Entry 7YRR (electron microscopy, 4.30 A resolution (low resolution: residue-level contacts below are approximate; hydrogen-bond / salt-bridge calls are withheld)); this record covers chains A and C of the 4 polymer chains in the assembly.

Chain A:
Molecule: Insulin-like growth factor 1 receptor
From: Homo sapiens
Notes: EC 2.7.10.1
Reference sequence: P08069 (IGF1R_HUMAN); residues 1-897 here correspond to UniProt positions 31-927 (UniProt number = residue number + 30)
Sequence (897 residues; row label = number of the first residue in the row):
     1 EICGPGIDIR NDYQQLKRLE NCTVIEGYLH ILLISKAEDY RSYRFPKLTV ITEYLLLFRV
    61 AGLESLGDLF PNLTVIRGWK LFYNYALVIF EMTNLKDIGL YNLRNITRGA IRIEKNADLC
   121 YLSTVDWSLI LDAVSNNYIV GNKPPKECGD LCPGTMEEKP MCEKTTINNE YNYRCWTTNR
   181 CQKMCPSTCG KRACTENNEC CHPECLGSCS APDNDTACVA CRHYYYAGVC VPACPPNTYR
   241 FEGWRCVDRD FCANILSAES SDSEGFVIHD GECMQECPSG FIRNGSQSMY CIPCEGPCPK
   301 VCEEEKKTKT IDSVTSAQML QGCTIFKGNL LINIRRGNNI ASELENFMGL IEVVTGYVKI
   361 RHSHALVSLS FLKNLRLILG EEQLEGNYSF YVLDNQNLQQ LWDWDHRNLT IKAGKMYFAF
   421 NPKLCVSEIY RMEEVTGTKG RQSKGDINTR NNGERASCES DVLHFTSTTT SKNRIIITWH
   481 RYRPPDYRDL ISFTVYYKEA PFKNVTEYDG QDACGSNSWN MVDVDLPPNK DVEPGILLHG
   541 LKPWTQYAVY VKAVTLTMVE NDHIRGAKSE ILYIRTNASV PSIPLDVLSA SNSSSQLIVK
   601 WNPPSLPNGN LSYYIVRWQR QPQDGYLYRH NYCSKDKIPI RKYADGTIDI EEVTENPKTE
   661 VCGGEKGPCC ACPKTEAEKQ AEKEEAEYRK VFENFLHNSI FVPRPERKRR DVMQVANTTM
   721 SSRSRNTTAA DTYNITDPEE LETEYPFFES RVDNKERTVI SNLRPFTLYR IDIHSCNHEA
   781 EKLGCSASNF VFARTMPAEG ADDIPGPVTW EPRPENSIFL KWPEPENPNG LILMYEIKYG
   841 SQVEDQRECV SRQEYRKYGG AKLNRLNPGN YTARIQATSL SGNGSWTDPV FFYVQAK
Disordered / not traced: 32, 50-51, 120-122, 136, 140-141, 174, 197, 360, 390, 397, 423, 481-482, 490, 499, 529, 547, 620-621, 631-666, 706-743, 789
Disulfide bonds: Cys3-Cys22, Cys152-Cys175, Cys162-Cys181, Cys185-Cys194, Cys189-Cys200, Cys201-Cys209, Cys205-Cys218, Cys221-Cys230, Cys234-Cys246, Cys252-Cys273, Cys277-Cys291, Cys302-Cys323, Cys669-Cys672, Cys776-Cys785
Swiss-Prot annotation at these positions:
  - glycosylation (N-linked (GlcNAc...) asparagine): Asn21, Asn72, Asn105, Asn214, Asn284, Asn387, Asn408, Asn504, Asn577, Asn592, Asn610, Asn717, Asn726, Asn734, Asn870, Asn883

Chain C:
Molecule: Isoform 3 of Insulin-like growth factor I
From: Homo sapiens
Reference sequence: P05019 (IGF1_HUMAN), isoform P05019-3; residues 4-63 here correspond to UniProt positions 36-95 (UniProt number = residue number + 32)
Sequence (60 residues; row label = number of the first residue in the row):
     4 TLCGAELVDA LQFVCGDRGF YFNKPTGYGS SSRRAPQTGI VDECCFRSCD LRRLEMYCAP
Disordered / not traced: 23-38
Disulfide bonds: Cys6-Cys48, Cys18-Cys61, Cys47-Cys52

Interface between chain A and chain C:
Contacting residue pairs (11; chain A residue first):
  Asn11(A) - Gly22(C)
  Leu33(A) - Gly22(C)
  Leu33(A) - Tyr60(C)
  Ser35(A) - Gln15(C)
  Ser35(A) - Gly22(C)
  Lys36(A) - Asp20(C)
  Arg59(A) - Val11(C)
  Arg59(A) - Gln15(C)
  Phe82(A) - Pro39(C)
  Tyr83(A) - Gln40(C)
  Glu91(A) - Val11(C)
Also at the interface, not in a pair above, chain A (9 interface residues in all): Thr93
Also at the interface, not in a pair above, chain C (9 interface residues in all): Ala8, Arg21

Overview:
Chain A and chain C each contribute 9 residues to their interface.
Here chain A is Insulin-like growth factor 1 receptor and chain C is Isoform 3 of Insulin-like growth factor
I, both from Homo sapiens. Entry 7YRR (Cryo-EM structure of IGF1R with two IGF1 complex) was determined by
electron microscopy.
